PDB entry 4IH4 | X-ray diffraction, 3.50 A resolution | chain A

[Chain A]
Molecule: AT3g03990/T11I18_10
Organism: Arabidopsis thaliana
UniProt: Q9SQR3 (Q9SQR3_ARATH); numbering as in UniProt (aligned over 1-267)
Amino-acid sequence (267 residues; row label = number of the first residue in the row):
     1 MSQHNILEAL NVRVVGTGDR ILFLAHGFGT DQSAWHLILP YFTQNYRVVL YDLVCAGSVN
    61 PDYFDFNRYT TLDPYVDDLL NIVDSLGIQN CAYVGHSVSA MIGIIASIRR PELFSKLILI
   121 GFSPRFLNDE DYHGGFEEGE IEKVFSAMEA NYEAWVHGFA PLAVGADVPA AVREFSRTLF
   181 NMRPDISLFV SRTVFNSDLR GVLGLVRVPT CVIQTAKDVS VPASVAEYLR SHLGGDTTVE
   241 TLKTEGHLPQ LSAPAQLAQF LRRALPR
Not modelled in the structure: 1-5, 267
Curated features (UniProtKB/Swiss-Prot):
  - active site: Ser-97 (Nucleophile), Asp-218, His-247
  - mutagenesis: Ser-97 (S97A: Loss of activity), Gly-158 (G158E: Loss of interaction with MAX2), Pro-169 (P169L: In d14-seto; loss of activity)
Reported in the primary citation:
  - catalytic residues: Ser-97, Asp-218, His-247
  - specificity-determining residues: Val-194, Phe-195

[Overview]
UniProt lists 3 active-site residues and 3 mutagenesis sites. From the paper: catalytic residues Ser-97,
Asp-218 and His-247; specificity determinants Val-194 and Phe-195.
Chain A is AT3g03990/T11I18_10 (Arabidopsis thaliana); the structure, Crystal structure of Arabidopsis DWARF14
orthologue, AtD14, was determined by X-ray diffraction together with 4IH1, 4IH9 and 4IHA from the same study.
